5DAD - chain A; structure by X-ray diffraction, 2.61 A resolution.

== Chain A ==
Name: Kelch-like ECH-associated protein 1
Organism: Homo sapiens
Notes: fragment: BTB domain, residues 49-182
UniProt: Q14145 (KEAP1_HUMAN); residue numbers follow UniProt; this construct covers 49-182
Sequence (140 residues; row label = number of the first residue in the row):
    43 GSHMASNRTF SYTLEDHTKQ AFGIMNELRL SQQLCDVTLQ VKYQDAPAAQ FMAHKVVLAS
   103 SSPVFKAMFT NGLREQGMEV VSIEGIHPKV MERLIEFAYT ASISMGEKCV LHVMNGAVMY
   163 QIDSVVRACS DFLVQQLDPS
Not modelled in the structure: 43-49, 113-119, 180-182
Covalently attached groups: compound TX6 linked to C151
Construct notes: expression tag (43-48)
Small-molecule neighbours: TX6 ((6aS,7S,10aS)-8-hydroxy-4-methoxy-2,7,10a-trimethyl-5,6,6a,7,10,10a-hexahydrobenzo[h]quinazoline-9-carbonitrile): Y85, H129, K131, V132, R135, M147, G148, K150, H154, V155
Swiss-Prot annotation at these positions:
  - site: C151 (Sensor for electrophilic agents)
  - modified residue: C151 (S-(2,3-dicarboxypropyl)cysteine)
  - cross-link: R135 (N5-[4-(S-L-cysteinyl)-5-methyl-1H-imidazol-2-yl]-L-ornithine (Arg-Cys) (interchain with C-151 in KEAP1)), C151 (N5-[4-(S-L-cysteinyl)-5-methyl-1H-imidazol-2-yl]-L-ornithine (Cys-Arg) (interchain with R-135 in KEAP1))
  - natural variant: V167 (V167F: In a lung adenocarcinoma patient)
  - mutagenesis: V123 to G127 (Abolished interaction with NFE2L2/NRF2; when associated with 161-A-A-162), I125 to G127 (Increases ubiquitination and proteolytic degradation), R135 (R135A: Reduced formation of a high-molecular mass KEAP1 molecule when methylglyoxal accumulates), C151 (C151S/N/D/L: Substitution with a small side chain that prevents covalent modification by an electrophile ...), M161 to Y162 (Abolished interaction with NFE2L2/NRF2; when associated with 123-A--A-127), Y162 to I164 (Increases ubiquitination and proteolytic degradation)

== Overview ==
Covalently linked compound TX6: at C151. Curated annotation (UniProt) lists 11 mutagenesis sites.
Chain A is Kelch-like ECH-associated protein 1 (Homo sapiens); the structure, Crystal Structure of Human KEAP1
BTB Domain in Complex with Small Molecule TX64014, was determined by X-ray diffraction (same publication as
5DAF).
